Entry 8EI9 (X-ray diffraction, 3.90 A resolution); this record covers chains C and A of the 3 polymer chains in the assembly.

== Chain C ==
Protein: H332
Chain sequence (23 residues; numbered 0 to 22; the number before each row is that of its first residue; numbering starts at 0):
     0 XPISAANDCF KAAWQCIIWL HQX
Unresolved in the structure: 0-4, 22
Covalent attachments: N,N'-(1,4-phenylene)diacetamide (WHL) linked to Cys-8, Cys-15
Modified positions: ACE (acetyl group) at position 0; NH2 (amino group) at position 22
Residues lining bound ligands: N,N'-(1,4-phenylene)diacetamide (WHL): Asp-7, Ala-11, Ala-12

== Chain A ==
Protein: Catenin beta-1
Organism: Homo sapiens
Reference sequence: P35222 (CTNB1_HUMAN); residue numbers follow UniProt; this construct covers 134-665
Chain sequence (533 residues; each row starts with the number of its first residue):
   133 GHAVVNLINY QDDAELATRA IPELTKLLND EDQVVVNKAA VMVHQLSKKE ASRHAIMRSP
   193 QMVSAIVRTM QNTNDVETAR CTAGTLHNLS HHREGLLAIF KSGGIPALVK MLGSPVDSVL
   253 FYAITTLHNL LLHQEGAKMA VRLAGGLQKM VALLNKTNVK FLAITTDCLQ ILAYGNQESK
   313 LIILASGGPQ ALVNIMRTYT YEKLLWTTSR VLKVLSVCSS NKPAIVEAGG MQALGLHLTD
   373 PSQRLVQNCL WTLRNLSDAA TKQEGMEGLL GTLVQLLGSD DINVVTCAAG ILSNLTCNNY
   433 KNKMMVCQVG GIEALVRTVL RAGDREDITE PAICALRHLT SRHQEAEMAQ NAVRLHYGLP
   493 VVVKLLHPPS HWPLIKATVG LIRNLALCPA NHAPLREQGA IPRLVQLLVR AHQDTQRRTS
   553 MGGTQQQFVE GVRMEEIVEG CTGALHILAR DVHNRIVIRG LNTIPLFVQL LYSPIENIQR
   613 VAAGVLCELA QDKEAAEAIE AEGATAPLTE LLHSRNEGVA TYAAAVLFRM SED
Unresolved in the structure: 133-147
Construct notes: expression tag (133)
Residues lining bound ligands: N,N'-(1,4-phenylene)diacetamide (WHL): Thr-653, Ala-656, Ala-657, Phe-660
Curated features (UniProtKB/Swiss-Prot):
  - region: Leu-156 to Leu-178 (Interaction with BCL9)
  - modified residue: Tyr-142 (Phosphotyrosine), Ser-191 (Phosphoserine), Ser-246 (Phosphoserine), Tyr-331 (Phosphotyrosine), Tyr-333 (Phosphotyrosine), Ser-552 (Phosphoserine), Thr-556 (Microbial infection: Phosphothreonine), Cys-619 (S-nitrosocysteine)
  - natural variant: Lys-292 (K292N: Found in a patient with features of osteopathia striata cranial sclerosis; uncertain significance), Leu-388 (L388P: In NEDSDV)
  - mutagenesis: Tyr-142 (Y142E: No effect on interaction with BCL9 and BCL9L), Leu-156 (L156A: Abolishes interaction with BCL9 but no effect on interaction with CDH3; when associated with A-159), Leu-159 (L159A: No effect on interaction with BCL9 and CDH3. Abolishes interaction with BCL9 but no effect on interaction with CDH3; when associated with A-156), Leu-178 (L178A: No effect on interaction with BCL9 and CDH3), Phe-253 (F253A: Abolishes or strongly reduces AXIN2 binding), His-260 (H260A: Abolishes or strongly reduces AXIN1 and AXIN2 binding. Strongly reduces phosphorylation and degradation; when associated with A-386 and A-383), Lys-292 (K292A: Abolishes or strongly reduces AXIN1 and AXIN2 binding), Lys-312 (K312E: Abolishes TCF7L2 binding), Tyr-333 (Y333F: Abolished phosphorylation by SRC and interaction with isoform M2 of PKM (PKM2)), Lys-345 (K345A: Abolishes APC binding), Trp-383 (W383A: Abolishes APC binding. Strongly reduces phosphorylation and degradation; when associated with A-260 and A-386), Arg-386 (R386A: Strongly reduces APC binding. Strongly reduces phosphorylation and degradation; when associated with A-260 and A-383), 7 further mutagenesis entries in UniProt

== Interface between chain C and chain A ==
Pairs across the interface (6):
  Ala-12(C) / Phe-660(A)  hydrophobic
  Cys-15(C) / Ala-657(A)  hydrophobic
  Trp-18(C) / Thr-653(A)
  Trp-18(C) / Tyr-654(A)
  Leu-19(C) / Glu-620(A)
  Leu-19(C) / Tyr-654(A)
The authors on this interface:
  - residue pairs: Trp-18(C)/Tyr-654(A) (hydrophobic contact)
  - interface residues, chain A: Tyr-654(A)

== Summary ==
Chain C and chain A form an interface of 4 and 5 residues respectively. The authors report a hydrophobic
contact between Trp-18(C) and Tyr-654(A). Chain A binds N,N'-(1,4-phenylene)diacetamide. Covalently linked
N,N'-(1,4-phenylene)diacetamide: at Cys-15(C). Curated annotation (UniProt) lists 19 mutagenesis sites on
chain A. From the paper: the interface residue Tyr-654(A).
Here chain C is H332 and chain A is Catenin beta-1 (Homo sapiens). Entry 8EI9 (Crystal structure of
beta-catenin and the MDM2 p53-binding domain in complex with H332, a Helicon Polypeptide) was determined by
X-ray diffraction (same publication as 8EHZ, 8EI0, 8EI1, 8EI2, 8EI3, 8EI5 and 6 further entries).
